7T2B - chains B and D of the 5 polymer chains in the assembly; structure by X-ray diffraction, 2.80 A resolution.

# Chain B
Molecule: HLA class II histocompatibility antigen, DP beta 1 chain
Source organism: Homo sapiens
UniProtKB: P04440 (DPB1_HUMAN); the author numbering skips numbers that UniProt does not, so the offset changes along the chain: 1-22 = UniProt 30-51; 25-190 = UniProt 52-217
Sequence (190 residues; numbered -1 to 190; 2 numbers in that range are skipped by the numbering (no residue carries them; nothing is unmodelled there); the number before each row is that of its first residue; numbers below 1 keep their minus sign (Ala-1 is residue -1)):
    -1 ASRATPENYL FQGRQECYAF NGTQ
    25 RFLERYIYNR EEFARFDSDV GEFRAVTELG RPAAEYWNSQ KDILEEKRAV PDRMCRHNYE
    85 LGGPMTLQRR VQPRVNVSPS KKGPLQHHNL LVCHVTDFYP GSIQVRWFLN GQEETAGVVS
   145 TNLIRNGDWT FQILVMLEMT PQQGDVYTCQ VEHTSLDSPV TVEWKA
Unresolved in the structure: 105-112, 189-190
Differences from the reference sequence: expression tag (-1 to 0)
Cystine bridges: Cys15-Cys79, Cys117-Cys173
Covalently attached groups: N-acetylglucosamine (NAG) linked to Asn19
Swiss-Prot annotation at these positions:
  - region: Lys189, Ala190 (Connecting peptide)
  - glycosylation: Asn19 (N-linked (GlcNAc...) asparagine)

# Chain D
Molecule: T cell receptor, 5F, alpha chain
Source organism: Homo sapiens
UniProtKB: P01848 (TRAC_HUMAN); residues 130-222 here correspond to UniProt positions 1-93 (UniProt number = residue number - 129)
Sequence (207 residues; each row starts with the number of its first residue; note: 15 numbers in that range are skipped by the numbering (no residue carries them; nothing is unmodelled there)):
     1 SQQGEEDPQA LSIQEGENAT MNCSYKTSI
    37 NNLQWYRQNS GRGLVHLILI RSN
    63 EREKHS
    74 GRLRVTLDTS KKSSSLLITA SRAADTASYF CATDKKGGAT NKLIFGTGTL LAVQPNIQNP
   134 DPAVYQLRDS KSSDKSVCLF TDFDSQTNVS QSKDSDVYIT DKCVLDMRSM DFKSNSAVAW
   194 SNKSDFACAN AFNNSIIPED TFFPSPESS
Unresolved in the structure: 1-8, 220-222
Differences from the reference sequence: engineered mutation Cys176 (Thr47 in P01848)
Cystine bridges: Cys23-Cys104, Cys151-Cys201
Swiss-Prot annotation at these positions:
  - glycosylation (N-linked (GlcNAc...) asparagine): Asn161, Asn195, Asn206

# Chain B / chain D interface
Pairs across the interface (4):
  Ala73(B) - Arg57(D)
  Asp76(B) - Asn59(D)
  Arg77(B) - Asn37(D)
  Arg77(B) - Thr113(D)
Also at the interface, not in a pair above, chain B (4 interface residues in all): His81
Also at the interface, not in a pair above, chain D (5 interface residues in all): Lys109
Interface features reported in the paper:
  - specific contacts: Arg77(B)-Thr113(D), Asn37(D)-Arg77(B), Arg57(D)-Ala73(B), Asn59(D)-Asp76(B)

# Summary
4 residues of chain B and 5 residues of chain D are in contact. The paper describes contacts between Arg77(B)
and Thr113(D), Asn37(D) and Arg77(B) and Arg57(D) and Ala73(B) among others. Covalently linked
N-acetylglucosamine: at Asn19(B).
Chain B is HLA class II histocompatibility antigen, DP beta 1 chain and chain D is T cell receptor, 5F, alpha
chain, both from Homo sapiens; the structure, Crystal structure of the 5F TCR in complex with HLA-DP4-Ply, was
determined by X-ray diffraction, deposited together with 7T2A, 7T2C and 7T2D.
